7Y75 - chains A and C of the 6 polymer chains in the assembly; structure by electron microscopy, 3.10 A resolution.

# Chain A (and C)
Protein: Angiotensin-converting enzyme 2
From: Homo sapiens
Notes: EC 3.4.17.23, 3.4.17.-; chain C of this document is another copy of the same molecule, construct and numbering; everything in this record applies to it too
UniProt: Q9BYF1 (ACE2_HUMAN); the construct has insertions or renumbered stretches relative to UniProt, so the offset changes along the chain: -6 to 9 = UniProt 2-17; 18-805 = UniProt 18-805
Amino-acid sequence (826 residues; numbered -8 to 817; the number before each row is that of its first residue; numbers below 1 keep their minus sign (Met-8 is residue -8)):
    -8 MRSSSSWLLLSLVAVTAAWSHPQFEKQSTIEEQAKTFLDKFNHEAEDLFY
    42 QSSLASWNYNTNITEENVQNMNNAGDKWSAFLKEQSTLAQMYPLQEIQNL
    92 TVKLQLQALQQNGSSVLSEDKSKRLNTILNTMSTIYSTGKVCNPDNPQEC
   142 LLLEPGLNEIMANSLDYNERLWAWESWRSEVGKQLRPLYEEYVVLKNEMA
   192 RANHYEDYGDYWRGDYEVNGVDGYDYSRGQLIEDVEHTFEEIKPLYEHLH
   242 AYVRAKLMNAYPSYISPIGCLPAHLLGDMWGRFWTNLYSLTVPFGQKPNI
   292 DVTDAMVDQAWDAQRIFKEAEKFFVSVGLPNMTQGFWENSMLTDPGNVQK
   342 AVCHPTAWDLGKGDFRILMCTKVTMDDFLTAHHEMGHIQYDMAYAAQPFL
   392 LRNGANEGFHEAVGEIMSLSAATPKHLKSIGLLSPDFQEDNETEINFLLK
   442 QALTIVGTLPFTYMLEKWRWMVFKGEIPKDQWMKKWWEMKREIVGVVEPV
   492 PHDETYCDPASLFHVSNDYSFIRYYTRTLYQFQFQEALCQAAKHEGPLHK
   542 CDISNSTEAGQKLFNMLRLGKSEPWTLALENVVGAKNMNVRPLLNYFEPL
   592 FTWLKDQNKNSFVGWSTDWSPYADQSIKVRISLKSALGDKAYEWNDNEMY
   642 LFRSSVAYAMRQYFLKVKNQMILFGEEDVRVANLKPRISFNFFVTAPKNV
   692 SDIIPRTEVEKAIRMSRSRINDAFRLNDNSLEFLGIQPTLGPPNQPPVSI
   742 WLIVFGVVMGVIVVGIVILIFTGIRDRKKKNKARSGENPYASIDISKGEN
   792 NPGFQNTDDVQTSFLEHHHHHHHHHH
Unresolved in the structure: -8 to 18, 769-817
Differences from the reference sequence: initiating methionine (-8); expression tag (-7, 806-817); insertion (10-17)
Curated features (UniProtKB/Swiss-Prot):
  - region: Asp30 to Tyr41 (Interaction with SARS-CoV spike glycoprotein), Met82 to Pro84 (Interaction with SARS-CoV spike glycoprotein), Lys353 to Arg357 (Interaction with SARS-CoV spike glycoprotein), Arg652 to Lys659 (Essential for cleavage by ADAM17), Arg697 to Arg716 (Essential for cleavage by TMPRSS11D and TMPRSS2)
  - motif: Glu778 to Ile786 (LIR), Tyr781 to Asp785 (SH2-binding), Tyr781 to Ile784 (Endocytic sorting signal), Asn792 to Phe795 (PTB), Thr803 to Phe805 (PDZ-binding)
  - active site: Glu375 (Proton acceptor), His505 (Proton donor)
  - binding site (chloride): Arg169, Trp477, Lys481
  - binding site (substrate): Arg273, His345, Pro346, Tyr515
  - binding site (Zn(2+)): His374, His378, Glu402
  - modified residue: Tyr781 (Phosphotyrosine), Ser783 (Phosphoserine)
  - glycosylation (N-linked (GlcNAc...) asparagine): Asn53, Asn90, Asn103, Asn322, Asn432, Asn546, Asn690
  - cross-link: Lys788 (Glycyl lysine isopeptide (Lys-Gly) (interchain with G-Cter in ubiquitin))
Cystine bridges: Cys133-Cys141, Cys344-Cys361
Glycans and other covalent adducts: N-acetylglucosamine (NAG) linked to Asn53, Asn90, Asn103, Asn322, Asn432, Asn546, Asn690
Ion coordination: Zn2+: His374, Glu402

# Interface between chain A and chain C
Contacting residue pairs - 52 pairs, chain A then chain C:
  Ile126(A) - Gln139(C)
  Thr129(A) - Gln139(C)
  Pro138(A) - Gln175(C)
  Gln139(A) - Ile126(C)
  Gln139(A) - Thr129(C)
  Gln139(A) - Gln175(C)  hydrogen bond
  Gln175(A) - Pro138(C)
  Gln175(A) - Gln139(C)  hydrogen bond
  Tyr633(A) - Arg710(C)  hydrogen bond
  Glu634(A) - Lys657(C)  salt bridge
  Asn636(A) - Gln653(C)  hydrogen bond
  Asn636(A) - Leu656(C)
  Asn636(A) - Lys657(C)
  Asn638(A) - Tyr649(C)
  Asn638(A) - Arg652(C)
  Asn638(A) - Gln653(C)  hydrogen bond
  Asn638(A) - Leu656(C)
  Glu639(A) - Tyr649(C)  hydrogen bond
  Glu639(A) - Gln653(C)
  Glu639(A) - Arg710(C)  salt bridge
  Tyr641(A) - Ser645(C)
  Tyr641(A) - Ala648(C)
  Tyr641(A) - Arg652(C)
  Tyr641(A) - Gly666(C)
  Tyr641(A) - Glu667(C)
  Ser645(A) - Tyr641(C)
  Ser645(A) - Ser645(C)
  Ala648(A) - Tyr641(C)
  Tyr649(A) - Asn638(C)
  Tyr649(A) - Glu639(C)  hydrogen bond
  Arg652(A) - Asn638(C)
  Arg652(A) - Tyr641(C)
  Gln653(A) - Asn636(C)  hydrogen bond
  Gln653(A) - Asn638(C)  hydrogen bond
  Gln653(A) - Glu639(C)
  Leu656(A) - Asn636(C)
  Leu656(A) - Asn638(C)
  Lys657(A) - Glu634(C)  salt bridge
  Lys657(A) - Asn636(C)
  Gly666(A) - Tyr641(C)
  Glu667(A) - Tyr641(C)
  Ser709(A) - Arg716(C)  hydrogen bond (backbone-side chain)
  Arg710(A) - Tyr633(C)  hydrogen bond
  Arg710(A) - Glu639(C)  salt bridge
  Arg710(A) - Ala714(C)
  Arg710(A) - Phe715(C)
  Asp713(A) - Asp713(C)
  Asp713(A) - Arg716(C)  salt bridge
  Ala714(A) - Arg710(C)  hydrogen bond (backbone-side chain)
  Phe715(A) - Arg710(C)
  Arg716(A) - Ser709(C)  hydrogen bond (side chain-backbone)
  Arg716(A) - Asp713(C)  salt bridge
Interface residues without a listed pair, chain A (29 interface residues in all): Gly130, Leu642, Phe665
Interface residues without a listed pair, chain C (29 interface residues in all): Gly130, Leu642, Phe665

# In short
The chain A/chain C interface involves 29 residues from each chain; the contacts include 13 hydrogen bonds and
6 salt bridges. Among the polar pairs are Glu634(A)-Lys657(C), Glu639(A)-Arg710(C) and Asp713(A)-Arg716(C).
N-acetylglucosamine is covalently linked to Asn53(A), Asn90(A), Asn103(A), Asn322(A), Asn432(A) and Asn546(A)
and 1 more.
Both chains are Angiotensin-converting enzyme 2 (Homo sapiens). Entry 7Y75 (SIT1-ACE2-BA.2 rbd) was determined
by electron microscopy, deposited together with 7Y76.
